1NAK - chains L and H of the 3 polymer chains in the assembly; structure by X-ray diffraction, 2.57 A resolution.

Chain L:
Molecule: Fab 83.1 - light chain
From: Mus musculus
Notes: antibody fragment or engineered binder
Chain sequence (219 residues; numbered 1 to 214 plus 5 insertion-coded residues; the number before each row is that of its first residue; a row labelled like 27A-27E holds insertion residues (27A, then the next letters in order)):
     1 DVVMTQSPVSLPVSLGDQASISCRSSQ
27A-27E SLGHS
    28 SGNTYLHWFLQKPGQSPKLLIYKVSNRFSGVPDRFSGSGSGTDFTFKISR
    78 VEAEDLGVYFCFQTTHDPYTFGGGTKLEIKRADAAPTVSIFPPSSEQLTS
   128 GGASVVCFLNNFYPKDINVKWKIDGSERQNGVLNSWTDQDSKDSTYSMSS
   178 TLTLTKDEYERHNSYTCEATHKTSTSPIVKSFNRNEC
Disordered / not traced: 213-214
Disulfides: Cys23-Cys88, Cys134-Cys194

Chain H:
Molecule: Fab 83.1 - heavy chain
From: Mus musculus
Notes: antibody fragment or engineered binder
Chain sequence (214 residues; each row starts with the number of its first residue; note: 18 numbers in that range are skipped by the numbering (no residue carries them; nothing is unmodelled there); a row labelled like 82A-82C holds insertion residues (82A, then the next letters in order)):
     1 EVQLQESGPSLVKPSQTLSLTCSVTGVSITSGYWNWIRKFPGNKFEYMGY
    51 ISKSGSAYYNPSLKSRISFTRDTSKNQFYLKL
82A-82C NSV
    83 TTEDTATYYCAIDDF
   101 DIWGAGTTVTVSSAKTTPPSVYPLAPGSAA
   133 QTNSMVTLGCLVKGYFPEPVTV
   156 TW
   162 NSGSLSSG
   171 VHTFPAVLQS
   183 DLYTLSSSVTVPSS
   199 PR
   202 PSETVTCNVAHPASSTKVDKKI
   226 VPRD
Disulfides: Cys22-Cys92, Cys142-Cys208

Interface between chain L and chain H:
Residue-residue contacts (65; chain L residue first):
  Phe36(L) with Phe97(H)
  Gln38(L) with Lys39(H); Phe45(H); Tyr91(H), hydrogen bond
  Ser43(L) with Tyr91(H); Trp103(H); Gly104(H), hydrogen bond (side chain-backbone); Ala105(H)
  Pro44(L) with Phe45(H), hydrophobic; Trp103(H)
  Leu46(L) with Asp96(H); Asp101(H)
  Phe55(L) with Asp101(H)
  Val85(L) with Asn43(H)
  Phe87(L) with Asn43(H); Phe45(H), hydrophobic
  Phe89(L) with Phe97(H), hydrophobic
  Thr91(L) with Phe97(H)
  Asp94(L) with Tyr58(H)
  Pro95(L) with Tyr58(H); Asn60(H)
  Tyr96(L) with Tyr47(H); Phe97(H), hydrophobic
  Phe98(L) with Phe45(H), hydrophobic; Tyr47(H)
  Gly100(L) with Asn43(H)
  Phe118(L) with Leu124(H); Ala125(H); Pro126(H); Thr139(H)
  Pro119(L) with Ala125(H); Arg228(H), hydrogen bond (backbone-side chain)
  Pro120(L) with Arg228(H), hydrogen bond (backbone-side chain)
  Ser121(L) with Tyr122(H); Pro123(H)
  Glu123(L) with Val121(H); Tyr122(H); Pro123(H); Lys221(H)
  Gln124(L) with Tyr122(H)
  Ser131(L) with Leu143(H); Lys145(H)
  Phe135(L) with Leu124(H), hydrophobic; Gly141(H); Phe174(H), hydrophobic; Ser188(H); Ser189(H); Ser190(H)
  Asn137(L) with His172(H), hydrogen bond; Phe174(H); Ser190(H)
  Asn138(L) with His172(H)
  Leu160(L) with Val177(H), hydrophobic; Gln179(H)
  Ser162(L) with Phe174(H); Pro175(H), hydrogen bond (side chain-backbone)
  Trp163(L) with Pro175(H)
  Thr164(L) with Thr173(H); Phe174(H)
  Ser174(L) with His172(H), hydrogen bond; Phe174(H)
  Met175(L) with Phe174(H)
  Ser176(L) with Phe174(H); Ser188(H), hydrogen bond
  Thr180(L) with Lys145(H), hydrogen bond
Also at the interface, not in a pair above, chain L (38 interface residues in all): Gln42, Ser116, Ser127, Val133, Asn161
Also at the interface, not in a pair above, chain H (39 interface residues in all): Ile37, Glu46, Pro61, Gly127, Leu140

In short:
38 residues of chain L face 39 of chain H across their interface, with 9 hydrogen bonds. Polar pairs include
Gln38(L)-Tyr91(H), Ser43(L)-Gly104(H) and Pro119(L)-Arg228(H).
Here chain L is Fab 83.1 - light chain and chain H is Fab 83.1 - heavy chain, both from Mus musculus. Entry
1NAK (IGG1 fab fragment (83.1) complex with 16-residue peptide (residues 304-321 of HIV-1 GP120 (Mn isolate)))
was determined by X-ray diffraction.
